7FDE - chains K and L of the 16 polymer chains in the assembly; structure by electron microscopy, 3.80 A resolution.

[Chain K]
Protein: V-type proton ATPase subunit E
Organism: Saccharomyces cerevisiae S288C
UniProt: P22203 (VATE_YEAST); residues 1-233 here = UniProt positions 1-233
Sequence (233 residues; row label = number of the first residue in the row):
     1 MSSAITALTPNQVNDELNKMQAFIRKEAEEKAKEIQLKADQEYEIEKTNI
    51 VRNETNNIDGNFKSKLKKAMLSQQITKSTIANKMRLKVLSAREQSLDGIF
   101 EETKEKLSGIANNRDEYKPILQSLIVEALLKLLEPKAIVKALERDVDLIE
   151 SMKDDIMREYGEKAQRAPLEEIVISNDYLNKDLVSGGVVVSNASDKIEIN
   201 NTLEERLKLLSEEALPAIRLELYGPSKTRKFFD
Unresolved in the structure: 1-30, 233

[Chain L]
Protein: V-type proton ATPase subunit G
Organism: Saccharomyces cerevisiae S288C
Sequence (122 residues; numbered -7 to 114; the number before each row is that of its first residue; numbers below 1 keep their minus sign (Met-7 is residue -7)):
    -7 MDYKDDDDKSQKNGIATLLQAEKEAHEIVSKARKYRQDKLKQAKTDAAKE
    43 IDSYKIQKDKELKEFEQKNAGGVGELEKKAEAGVQGELAEIKKIAEKKKD
    93 DVVKILIETVIKPSAEVHINAL
Unresolved in the structure: -7 to 20, 114

[Interface between chain K and chain L]
Contacting residue pairs (48):
  Ile35(K) - Arg28(L)
  Gln36(K) - Lys31(L)
  Ala39(K) - Arg28(L)
  Tyr43(K) - Gln34(L)
  Tyr43(K) - Ala35(L)  hydrophobic
  Tyr43(K) - Asp38(L)  hydrogen bond
  Glu46(K) - Ala35(L)
  Lys47(K) - Glu42(L)
  Lys47(K) - Tyr46(L)
  Val51(K) - Ala39(L)  hydrophobic
  Val51(K) - Ile43(L)  hydrophobic
  Glu54(K) - Ile43(L)
  Thr55(K) - Ile43(L)
  Ile58(K) - Ile43(L)  hydrophobic
  Asn61(K) - Lys47(L)  hydrogen bond
  Phe62(K) - Lys47(L)
  Phe62(K) - Lys50(L)
  Phe62(K) - Glu53(L)
  Phe62(K) - Leu54(L)  hydrophobic
  Lys65(K) - Lys47(L)
  Leu66(K) - Leu54(L)  hydrophobic
  Leu66(K) - Phe57(L)  hydrophobic
  Ile80(K) - Ala72(L)  hydrophobic
  Met84(K) - Ala72(L)
  Met84(K) - Glu73(L)
  Met84(K) - Val76(L)  hydrophobic
  Val88(K) - Val76(L)  hydrophobic
  Ala91(K) - Leu80(L)  hydrophobic
  Ile99(K) - Lys91(L)
  Phe100(K) - Leu98(L)  hydrophobic
  Glu102(K) - Val95(L)
  Thr103(K) - Val95(L)
  Thr103(K) - Leu98(L)
  Thr103(K) - Ile99(L)
  Leu107(K) - Ile99(L)  hydrophobic
  Ile120(K) - Ile103(L)  hydrophobic
  Glu127(K) - Ser106(L)
  Glu127(K) - Ala107(L)
  Leu130(K) - Ala107(L)  hydrophobic
  Lys163(K) - Ala107(L)
  Arg166(K) - Ala113(L)
  Leu203(K) - Ile103(L)  hydrophobic
  Arg206(K) - Val102(L)
  Leu210(K) - Val102(L)  hydrophobic
  Glu221(K) - Lys90(L)
  Glu221(K) - Asp93(L)
  Glu221(K) - Val94(L)
  Leu222(K) - Lys90(L)  hydrogen bond (backbone-side chain)
Interface residues without a listed pair, chain K (47 interface residues in all): Ile50, Ala69, Gln73, Thr76, Lys77, Lys87, Arg92, Ser95, Lys106, Leu124, Val126, Leu207, Ile218, Tyr223
Interface residues without a listed pair, chain L (41 interface residues in all): Ala24, Tyr27, Leu32, Lys36, Asn61, Leu68, Ile83, Ile86, Ala87, Thr101, Glu108

[Overview]
47 residues of chain K face 41 of chain L across their interface, with 3 hydrogen bonds. Polar pairs include
Tyr43(K)-Asp38(L), Asn61(K)-Lys47(L) and Leu222(K)-Lys90(L).
Here chain K is V-type proton ATPase subunit E and chain L is V-type proton ATPase subunit G, both from
Saccharomyces cerevisiae S288C. Entry 7FDE (CryoEM Structures of Reconstituted V-ATPase, Oxr1 bound V1) was
determined by electron microscopy.
